Entry 4LY8 (X-ray diffraction, 1.70 A resolution); this record covers chains B and D of the 4 polymer chains in the assembly.

# Chain B (and D)
Molecule: 4-hydroxy-tetrahydrodipicolinate synthase
Organism: Campylobacter jejuni subsp. jejuni
Notes: EC 4.3.3.7; chain D of this document is another copy of the same molecule, construct and numbering; everything in this record applies to it too
Reference sequence: Q9PPB4 (DAPA_CAMJE); residues 1-298 here = UniProt positions 1-298
Sequence (306 residues; row label = number of the first residue in the row; numbers below 1 keep their minus sign (His-7 is residue -7)):
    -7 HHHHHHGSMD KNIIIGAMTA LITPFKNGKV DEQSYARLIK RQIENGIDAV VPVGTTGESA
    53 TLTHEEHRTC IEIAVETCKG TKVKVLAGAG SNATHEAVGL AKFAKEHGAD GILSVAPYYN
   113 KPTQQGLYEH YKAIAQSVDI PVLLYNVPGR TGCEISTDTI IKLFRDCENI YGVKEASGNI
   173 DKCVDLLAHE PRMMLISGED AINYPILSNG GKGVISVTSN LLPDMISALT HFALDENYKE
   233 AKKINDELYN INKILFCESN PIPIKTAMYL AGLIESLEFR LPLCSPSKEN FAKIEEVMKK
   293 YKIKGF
Not modelled in the structure: -7 to 1
Differences from the reference sequence: expression tag (-7 to 0)
Modified residues: Lys166 ((2S)-2-amino-6-[(1-hydroxy-1-oxo-propan-2-ylidene)amino]hexanoic acid; KPI)

# Interface between chain B and chain D
Pairs across the interface (63):
  Thr47(B) - Tyr111(D)  hydrogen bond
  Ser51(B) - Tyr111(D)
  Ala52(B) - Asn84(D)
  Ala52(B) - Ala85(D)
  Ala52(B) - Asn112(D)
  Thr53(B) - Ala85(D)
  Thr53(B) - His87(D)  hydrogen bond (backbone-side chain)
  Asn84(B) - Ala52(D)
  Asn84(B) - Pro274(D)
  Ala85(B) - Ala52(D)
  Ala85(B) - Thr53(D)
  Thr86(B) - Leu273(D)  hydrogen bond (side chain-backbone)
  Thr86(B) - Pro274(D)
  His87(B) - Thr53(D)
  Val107(B) - Tyr111(D)
  Pro109(B) - Pro274(D)  hydrophobic
  Tyr110(B) - Tyr110(D)  hydrophobic
  Tyr110(B) - Tyr111(D)  hydrophobic
  Tyr111(B) - Thr47(D)  hydrogen bond
  Tyr111(B) - Val107(D)
  Tyr111(B) - Tyr110(D)  hydrophobic
  Tyr111(B) - Tyr137(D)
  Tyr111(B) - Arg142(D)  hydrogen bond (backbone-side chain)
  Asn112(B) - Ala52(D)
  Asn112(B) - Arg142(D)
  Asn112(B) - Pro274(D)
  Asn112(B) - Leu275(D)
  Lys113(B) - Gly141(D)  hydrogen bond (side chain-backbone)
  Lys113(B) - Arg142(D)
  Lys113(B) - Ser251(D)  hydrogen bond (backbone-side chain)
  Pro114(B) - Pro274(D)
  Thr115(B) - Glu250(D)
  Thr115(B) - Ile254(D)
  Thr115(B) - Cys276(D)
  Gln117(B) - Cys276(D)
  Gly118(B) - Pro274(D)
  Gly118(B) - Cys276(D)
  Glu121(B) - Leu273(D)
  His122(B) - Pro274(D)
  Gly141(B) - Lys113(D)  hydrogen bond (backbone-side chain)
  Gly141(B) - Gly144(D)
  Arg142(B) - Tyr111(D)  hydrogen bond (side chain-backbone)
  Arg142(B) - Asn112(D)  hydrogen bond (side chain-backbone)
  Arg142(B) - Lys113(D)
  Arg142(B) - Thr143(D)
  Thr143(B) - Arg142(D)
  Gly144(B) - Gly141(D)
  Glu250(B) - Thr115(D)
  Ser251(B) - Lys113(D)  hydrogen bond (side chain-backbone)
  Leu273(B) - Thr86(D)  hydrogen bond (backbone-backbone)
  Leu273(B) - Glu121(D)
  Pro274(B) - Asn84(D)
  Pro274(B) - Thr86(D)
  Pro274(B) - Pro109(D)  hydrophobic
  Pro274(B) - Asn112(D)
  Pro274(B) - Pro114(D)
  Pro274(B) - Gly118(D)
  Pro274(B) - His122(D)
  Leu275(B) - Asn112(D)
  Leu275(B) - Pro114(D)  hydrophobic
  Cys276(B) - Thr115(D)
  Cys276(B) - Gln117(D)
  Cys276(B) - Gly118(D)
Also at the interface, not in a pair above, chain B (33 interface residues in all): Tyr137, Val139, Ile254
Also at the interface, not in a pair above, chain D (33 interface residues in all): Ser51, Val139

# Overview
Chain B and chain D each contribute 33 residues to their interface; the contacts include 12 hydrogen bonds.
Polar contacts include Thr47(B)-Tyr111(D), Thr53(B)-His87(D) and Thr86(B)-Leu273(D).
Both chains are 4-hydroxy-tetrahydrodipicolinate synthase (Campylobacter jejuni subsp. jejuni). Entry 4LY8
(dihydrodipicolinate synthase from C. jejuni with pyruvate bound to the active site) was determined by X-ray
diffraction together with 4R53, 4M19, 4MLJ and 4MLR from the same study.
